2F7C - chain A; structure by X-ray diffraction, 2.16 A resolution.

== Chain A ==
Protein: HTH-type transcriptional regulator catM
From: Acinetobacter baylyi
UniProt: P07774 (CATM_ACIAD); residues 81-303 here = UniProt positions 81-303
Chain sequence (233 residues; numbered 81 to 313; the number before each row is that of its first residue):
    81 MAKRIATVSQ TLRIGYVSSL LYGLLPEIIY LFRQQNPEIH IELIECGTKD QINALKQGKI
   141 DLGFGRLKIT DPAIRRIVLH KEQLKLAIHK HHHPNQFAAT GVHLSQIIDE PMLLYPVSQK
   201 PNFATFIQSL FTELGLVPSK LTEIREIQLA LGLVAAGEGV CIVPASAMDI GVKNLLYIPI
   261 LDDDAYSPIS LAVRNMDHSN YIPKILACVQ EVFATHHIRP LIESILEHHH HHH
Not modelled in the structure: 81-88, 305-313
Construct notes: cloning artifact (174, 304-307); expression tag (308-313)
Curated features (UniProtKB/Swiss-Prot):
  - binding site (cis,cis-muconate): Ser99, Thr128
Small-molecule neighbours: (2Z,4Z)-hexa-2,4-dienedioic acid (CCU): Val97, Ser98, Ser99, Gly127, Thr128, Lys129, Arg146, Leu147, Tyr195, Pro196, Asn202, Phe203, Ile227

== In short ==
Ligands of chain A: (2Z,4Z)-hexa-2,4-dienedioic acid. UniProt lists cis,cis-muconate-binding residues Ser99
and Thr128.
Chain A is HTH-type transcriptional regulator catM (Acinetobacter baylyi); the structure, CatM effector
binding domain with its effector cis,cis-muconate, was determined by X-ray diffraction (same publication as
2F6G, 2F6P, 2F78, 2F7A and 2F7B).
